PDB entry 6ALH | electron microscopy, 4.40 A resolution (low resolution: residue-level contacts below are approximate; hydrogen-bond / salt-bridge calls are withheld) | chains R and I of the 8 polymer chains in the assembly

Chain R:
Molecule: 20-nt RNA strand
Sequence (20 nucleotides; each row starts with the number of its first residue):
     1 GCAUUCAAAGCGGAGAGGUA
Disordered / not traced: 1-10
Ion coordination: Mg2+: A20 (shared with 2 residues of chain J)

Chain I:
Protein: DNA-directed RNA polymerase subunit beta
Organism: Escherichia coli (strain K12)
Notes: EC 2.7.7.6
Reference sequence: P0A8V2 (RPOB_ECOLI); residue numbers follow UniProt; this construct covers 1-1342
Sequence (1342 residues; numbered 1 to 1342; the number before each row is that of its first residue):
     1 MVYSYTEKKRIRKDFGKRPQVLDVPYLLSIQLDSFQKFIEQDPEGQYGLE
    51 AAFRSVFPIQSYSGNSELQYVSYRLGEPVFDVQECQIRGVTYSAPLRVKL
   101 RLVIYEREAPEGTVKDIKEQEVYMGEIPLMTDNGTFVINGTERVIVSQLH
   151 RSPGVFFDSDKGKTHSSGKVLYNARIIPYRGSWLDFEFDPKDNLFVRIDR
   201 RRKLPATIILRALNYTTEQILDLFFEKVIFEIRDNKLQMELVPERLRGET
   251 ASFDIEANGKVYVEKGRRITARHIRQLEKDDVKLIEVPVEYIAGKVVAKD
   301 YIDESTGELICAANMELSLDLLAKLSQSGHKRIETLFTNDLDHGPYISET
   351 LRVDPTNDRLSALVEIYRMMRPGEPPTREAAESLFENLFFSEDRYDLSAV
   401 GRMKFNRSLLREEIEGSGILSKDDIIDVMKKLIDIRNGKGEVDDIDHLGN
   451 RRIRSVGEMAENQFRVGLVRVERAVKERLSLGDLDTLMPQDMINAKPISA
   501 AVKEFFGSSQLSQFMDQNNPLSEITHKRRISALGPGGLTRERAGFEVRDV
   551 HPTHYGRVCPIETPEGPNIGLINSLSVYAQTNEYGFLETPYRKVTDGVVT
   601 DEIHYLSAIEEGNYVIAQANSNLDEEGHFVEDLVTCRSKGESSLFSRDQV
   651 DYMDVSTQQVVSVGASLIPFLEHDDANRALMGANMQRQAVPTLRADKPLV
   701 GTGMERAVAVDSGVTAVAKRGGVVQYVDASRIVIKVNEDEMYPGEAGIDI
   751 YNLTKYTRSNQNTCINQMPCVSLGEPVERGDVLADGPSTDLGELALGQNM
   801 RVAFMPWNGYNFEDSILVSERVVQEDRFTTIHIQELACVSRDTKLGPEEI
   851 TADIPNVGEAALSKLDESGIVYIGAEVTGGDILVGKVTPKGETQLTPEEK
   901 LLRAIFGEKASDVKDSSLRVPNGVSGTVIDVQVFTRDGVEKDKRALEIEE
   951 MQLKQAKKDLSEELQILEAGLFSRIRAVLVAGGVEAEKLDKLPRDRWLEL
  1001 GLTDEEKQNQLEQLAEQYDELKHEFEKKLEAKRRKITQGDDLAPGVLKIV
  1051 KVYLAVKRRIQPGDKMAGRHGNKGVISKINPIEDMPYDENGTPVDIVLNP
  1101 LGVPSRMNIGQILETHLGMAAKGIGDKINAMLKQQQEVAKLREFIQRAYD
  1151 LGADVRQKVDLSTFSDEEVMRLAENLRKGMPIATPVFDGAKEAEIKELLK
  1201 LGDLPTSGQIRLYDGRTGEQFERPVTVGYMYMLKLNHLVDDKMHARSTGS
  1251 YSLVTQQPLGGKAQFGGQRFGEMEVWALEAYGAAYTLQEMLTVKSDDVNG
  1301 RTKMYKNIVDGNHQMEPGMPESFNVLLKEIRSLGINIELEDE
Disordered / not traced: 1, 891-912
UniProt features mapped onto this chain:
  - modified residue (N6-acetyllysine): Lys1022, Lys1200

Chain R / chain I interface:
Residue-residue contacts (23; chain R residue first):
  C11(R) - Tyr1251(I)
  C11(R) - Ser1252(I)
  C11(R) - Leu1253(I)
  G12(R) - Ser1252(I)
  G15(R) - Ser509(I)
  G15(R) - Gln510(I)
  A16(R) - Gln510(I)
  A16(R) - Gln513(I)
  A16(R) - Arg540(I)
  G17(R) - Gln513(I)
  G17(R) - Asp516(I)
  G17(R) - Leu533(I)
  G17(R) - Arg540(I)
  G17(R) - Ile572(I)
  G18(R) - Pro564(I)
  G18(R) - Arg687(I)
  G18(R) - Gln688(I)
  G18(R) - His1237(I)
  U19(R) - Gln688(I)
  U19(R) - Lys1065(I)
  U19(R) - His1237(I)
  A20(R) - Lys1065(I)
  A20(R) - Lys1073(I)
Also at the interface, not in a pair above, chain I (22 interface residues in all): Arg529, Glu565, Asn568, Ser1250, Leu1259, Gln1264

In short:
Chain R and chain I form an interface of 8 and 22 residues respectively.
Chain R is a 20-nt RNA strand and chain I is DNA-directed RNA polymerase subunit beta (Escherichia coli
(strain K12)); the structure, CryoEM structure of E.coli RNA polymerase elongation complex, was determined by
electron microscopy, deposited together with 6ALF and 6ALG.
